PDB entry 8FCK | electron microscopy, 6.88 A resolution (low resolution: residue-level contacts below are approximate; hydrogen-bond / salt-bridge calls are withheld) | chains B and C of the 8 polymer chains in the assembly

[Chain B]
Protein: HAUS augmin-like complex subunit 3
Organism: Xenopus laevis
UniProtKB: Q6DCY9 (HAUS3_XENLA); residue numbers follow UniProt; this construct covers 1-597
Chain sequence (597 residues; row label = number of the first residue in the row):
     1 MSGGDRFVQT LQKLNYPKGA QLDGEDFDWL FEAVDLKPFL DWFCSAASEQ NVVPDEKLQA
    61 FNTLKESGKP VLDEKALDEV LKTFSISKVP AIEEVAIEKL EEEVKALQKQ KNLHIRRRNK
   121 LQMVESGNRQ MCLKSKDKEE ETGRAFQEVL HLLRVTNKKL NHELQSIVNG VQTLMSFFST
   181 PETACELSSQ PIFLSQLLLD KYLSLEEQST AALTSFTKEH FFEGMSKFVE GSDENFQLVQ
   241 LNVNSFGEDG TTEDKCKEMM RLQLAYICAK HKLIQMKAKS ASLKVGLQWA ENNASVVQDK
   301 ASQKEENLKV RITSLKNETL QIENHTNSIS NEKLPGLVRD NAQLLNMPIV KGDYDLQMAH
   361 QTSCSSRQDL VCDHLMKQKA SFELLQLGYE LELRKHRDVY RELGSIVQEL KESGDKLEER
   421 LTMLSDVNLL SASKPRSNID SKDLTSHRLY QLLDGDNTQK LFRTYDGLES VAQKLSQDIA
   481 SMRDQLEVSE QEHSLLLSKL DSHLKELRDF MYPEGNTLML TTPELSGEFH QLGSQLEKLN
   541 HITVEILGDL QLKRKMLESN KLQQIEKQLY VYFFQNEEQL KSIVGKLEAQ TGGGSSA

[Chain C]
Protein: HAUS augmin like complex subunit 4 L homeolog
Organism: Xenopus laevis
UniProtKB: Q4V7I1 (Q4V7I1_XENLA); numbering as in UniProt (aligned over 1-353)
Chain sequence (353 residues; row label = number of the first residue in the row):
     1 MAQTLQYVSS RLSMLQIDEE DLERNAQFGK VLIELCPLLG PNGGSANLNR ELEETRRELL
    61 LQRKMWMRSE VIYQLVQEML LDLQVRKLEG SLTEEERKFQ DGLQQCMLVS ECSRLLTADS
   121 VPPSDSTSIL GLDKQDLLDL LPPNMLVLWV RDRLQKQLEE ALKKKCFTFL SFHQPETDEE
   181 GDVLRAAKVL RLASTLEDEK RRLQNEQEKH QEMRALLEKQ QEIYPHVLLR CLSLLRQAAS
   241 ELRLRAQSDI DRINAEYLEA KSNALFLKLR MEELQVLTDC YTPEKVLVHR QIRDTLEAGV
   301 KKEKQELSTS RQILSSYEFL GPEFEGLVQE YTRLKDKIKD NRWMLQELSK SLP

[Interface between chain B and chain C]
Contacting residue pairs - 72 pairs, chain B then chain C:
  Leu113(B) - Pro175(C)
  Arg116(B) - Pro175(C)
  Arg116(B) - Glu176(C)
  Arg117(B) - Phe172(C)
  Arg117(B) - His173(C)
  Lys120(B) - Ser171(C)
  Lys120(B) - Asp178(C)
  Leu121(B) - Phe172(C)
  Met131(B) - Leu81(C)
  Met131(B) - Asp82(C)
  Met131(B) - Val85(C)
  Lys134(B) - Val85(C)
  Lys134(B) - Leu88(C)
  Lys134(B) - Glu89(C)
  Lys138(B) - Gln84(C)
  Glu419(B) - Thr127(C)
  Arg420(B) - Ser128(C)
  Arg420(B) - Leu130(C)
  Arg420(B) - Gly131(C)
  Met423(B) - Thr127(C)
  His493(B) - Gln221(C)
  His493(B) - Pro225(C)
  Leu497(B) - Tyr224(C)
  Leu497(B) - Pro225(C)
  Leu497(B) - Leu228(C)
  Leu500(B) - Leu228(C)
  Leu500(B) - Leu229(C)
  Leu500(B) - Leu232(C)
  Asp501(B) - Tyr224(C)
  Asp501(B) - Leu228(C)
  Leu504(B) - Leu228(C)
  Leu504(B) - Cys231(C)
  Leu504(B) - Leu232(C)
  Leu504(B) - Leu235(C)
  Leu507(B) - Leu235(C)
  Leu507(B) - Arg236(C)
  Phe510(B) - Arg243(C)
  Met511(B) - Ala238(C)
  Met511(B) - Ala239(C)
  Met511(B) - Arg243(C)
  Tyr512(B) - Leu235(C)
  Met519(B) - Arg243(C)
  Leu520(B) - Leu242(C)
  Leu520(B) - Arg243(C)
  Leu520(B) - Gln247(C)
  Thr521(B) - Gln247(C)
  Thr521(B) - Asp251(C)
  Phe529(B) - Asp251(C)
  Phe529(B) - Asn254(C)
  Phe529(B) - Ala255(C)
  Phe529(B) - Leu258(C)
  Leu532(B) - Leu258(C)
  Leu536(B) - Leu258(C)
  Leu536(B) - Lys261(C)
  Leu536(B) - Ser262(C)
  Asn540(B) - Leu265(C)
  Thr543(B) - Leu269(C)
  Leu547(B) - Lys268(C)
  Leu550(B) - Val276(C)
  Arg554(B) - Glu272(C)
  Arg554(B) - Gln275(C)
  Arg554(B) - Asp279(C)
  Tyr570(B) - Lys285(C)
  Tyr570(B) - Val288(C)
  Tyr570(B) - His289(C)
  Val571(B) - Lys285(C)
  Phe574(B) - Val288(C)
  Phe574(B) - Gln291(C)
  Phe574(B) - Ile292(C)
  Gln575(B) - Glu284(C)
  Gln575(B) - Leu287(C)
  Gln575(B) - Val288(C)
Interface residues without a listed pair, chain B (45 interface residues in all): Gln130, Leu424, Leu486, Glu490, His503, Arg508, Leu518, Leu525, Leu539, Ile546
Interface residues without a listed pair, chain C (52 interface residues in all): Ile129, Arg214

[Overview]
The interface between chain B and chain C involves 45 residues on one side and 52 on the other.
Here chain B is HAUS augmin-like complex subunit 3 and chain C is HAUS augmin like complex subunit 4 L
homeolog, both from Xenopus laevis. Entry 8FCK (Structure of the vertebrate augmin complex) was determined by
electron microscopy.
